PDB entry 6DZP | electron microscopy, 3.42 A resolution | chains A and O of the 34 polymer chains in the assembly

== Chain A ==
Molecule: 23S rRNA
Organism: Mycobacterium smegmatis str. MC2 155
Sequence (3119 nucleotides; row label = number of the first residue in the row):
     2 AAGUGUUUAAGGGCGCAUGGUGGAUGCCUUGGCACUGGGAGCCGAUGAAG
    52 GACGUAGGAGGCUGCGAUAAGCCUCGGGGAGCUGUCAACCGAGCGUUGAU
   102 CCGAGGAUGUCCGAAUGGGGAAACCCGGCACGAGUGAUGUCGUGUCACCA
   152 GGCGCUGAAUAUAUAGGCGUCUGGGGGGAACGCGGGGAAGUGAAACAUCU
   202 CAGUACCCGUAGGAAGAGAAAACAAAAUGUGAUUCCGUGAGUAGUGGCGA
   252 GCGAAAGCGGAGGAUGGCUAAACCGUAUGCAUGUGAUACCGGGUAGGGGU
   302 UGUGUGUGCGGGGUUGUGGGACCUAUCUUUCCGGCUCUACCUGGCUGGAG
   352 GGCAGUGAGAAAAUGUUGUGGUUAGCGGAAAUGGCUUGGGAUGGCCUGCC
   402 GUAGACGGUGAGAGCCCGGUACGUGAAAACCCGACGUCUGUCUUGAUGGU
   452 GUUCCCGAGUAGCAGCGGGCCCGUGGAAUCUGCUGUGAAUCUGCCGGGAC
   502 CACCCGGUAAGCCUGAAUACUUCCCAGUGACCGAUAGCGGAUUAGUACCG
   552 UGAGGGAAUGGUGAAAAGUACCCCGGGAGGGGAGUGAAAGAGUACCUGAA
   602 ACCGUGCGCUUACAAUCCGUCAGAGCCCUCGACGUGUCGUGGGGUGAUGG
   652 CGUGCCUUUUGAAGAAUGAGCCUGCGAGUCAGGGACAUGUCGCGAGGUUA
   702 ACCCGGGUGGGGUAGCCGCAGCGAAAGCGAGUCUGAAUAGGGCGUAUCCA
   752 CACAAGAGUGUGUGGUGUAGUGGUGUGUUCUGGACCCGAAGCGGAGUGAU
   802 CUACCCAUGGCCAGGGUGAAGCGCGGGUAAGACCGCGUGGAGGCCCGAAC
   852 CCACUUAGGUUGAAGACUGAGGGGAUGAGCUGUGGGUAGGGGUGAAAGGC
   902 CAAUCAAACUCCGUGAUAGCUGGUUCUCCCCGAAAUGCAUUUAGGUGCAG
   952 CGUCGCAUGUUUCUUGCCGGAGGUAGAGCUACUGGAUGGCCGAUGGGCCC
  1002 CACAGGGUUACUGACGUCAGCCAAACUCCGAAUGCCGGUAAGUCCAAGAG
  1052 UGCGGCAGUGAGACGGCGGGGGAUAAGCUCCGUGCGUCGAGAGGGAAACA
  1102 GCCCAGAUCGCCGGCUAAGGCCCCUAAGCGUGUGCUAAGUGGAAAAGGAU
  1152 GUGCAGUCGCGAAGACAACCAGGAGGUUGGCUUAGAAGCAGCCACCCUUG
  1202 AAAGAGUGCGUAAUAGCUCACUGGUCAAGUGAUUGUGCGCCGAUAAUGUA
  1252 GCGGGGCUCAAGCACACCGCCGAAGCCGCGGCAGCCAACGUGUUGGCUGG
  1302 GUAGGGGAGCGUCCUGCAUCCGGUGAAGCCGCCGAGUGAUCGAGUGGUGG
  1352 AGGGUGUGGGAGUGAGAAUGCAGGCAUGAGUAGCGAUUAGGCAAGUGAGA
  1402 ACCUUGCCCGCCGAAAGACCAAGGGUUCCUGGGCCAGGCCAGUCCGCCCA
  1452 GGGUGAGUCGGGACCUAAGGCGAGGCCGACAGGCGUAGUCGAUGGACAAC
  1502 GGGUUGAUAUUCCCGUACCCGUGUAUGUGCGUCCAUGAUGAAUCAGCGGU
  1552 ACUAACCAUCCAAAACCACCGUGACCGCACCUUUCGGGGUGUGGCGUUGG
  1602 UGGGGCUGCAUGGGACCUUCGUUGGUAGUAGUCAAGCGAUGGGGUGACGC
  1652 AGGAAGGUAGCCGUACCGGUCAGUGGUAAUACCGGGGUAAGCCUGUAGGG
  1702 AGUCAGAUAGGUAAAUCCGUCUGGCAUAUAUCCUGAGAGGUGAUGCAUAG
  1752 CCGAGUGAGGCGAAUUCGGUGAUCCUAUGCUGCCGAGAAAAGCCUCUAGC
  1802 GAGGACAUACACGGCCCGUACCCCAAACCAACACAGGUGGUCAGGUAGAG
  1852 AAUACUAAGGCGUACGAGUGAACUAUGGUUAAGGAACUCGGCAAAAUGCC
  1902 CCCGUAACUUCGGGAGAAGGGGGACCCACAUGGCGUGUAAGCCUUUACGG
  1952 CCCAAGCGUGAGUGGGUGGCACAAACCAGUGAGAAGCGACUGUUUACUAA
  2002 AAACACAGGUCCGUGCGAAGUCGCAAGACGAUGUAUACGGACUGACGCCU
  2052 GCCCGGUGCUGGAAGGUUAAGAGGACCCGUUAACUCCCUUUGGGGGUGAA
  2102 GCGGAGAAUUUAAGCCCCAGUAAACGGCGGUGGUAACUAUAACCAUCCUA
  2152 AGGUAGCGAAAUUCCUUGUCGGGUAAGUUCCGACCUGCACGAAUGGCGUA
  2202 ACGACUUCUCAACUGUCUCAACCAUAGACUCGGCGAAAUUGCACUACGAG
  2252 UAAAGAUGCUCGUUACGCGCGGCAGGACGAAAAGACCCCGGGACCUUCAC
  2302 UACAACUUGGUAUUGGUGCUCGAUACGGUUUGUGUAGGAUAGGUGGGAGA
  2352 CUGUGAAGCUCACACGCCAGUGUGGGUGGAGUCGUUGUUGAAAUACCACU
  2402 CUGAUCGUAUUGGGCCUCUAACCUCGGACCGUAUAUCCGGUUCAGGGACA
  2452 GUGCCUGGUGGGUAGUUUAACUGGGGCGGUUGCCUCCUAAAAUGUAACGG
  2502 AGGCGCCCAAAGGUUCCCUCAACCUGGACGGCAAUCAGGUGUUGAGUGUA
  2552 AGUGCACAAGGGAGCUUGACUGCGAGACGGACAUGUCGAGCAGGGACGAA
  2602 AGUCGGGACUAGUGAUCCGGCACCUCUGAGUGGAAGGGGUGUCGCUCAAC
  2652 GGAUAAAAGGUACCCCGGGGAUAACAGGCUGAUCUUCCCCAAGAGUCCAU
  2702 AUCGACGGGAUGGUUUGGCACCUCGAUGUCGGCUCGUCGCAUCCUGGGGC
  2752 UGGAGCAGGUCCCAAGGGUUGGGCUGUUCGCCCAUUAAAGCGGCACGCGA
  2802 GCUGGGUUUAGAACGUCGUGAGACAGUUCGGUCUCUAUCCGCCGCGCGCG
  2852 UCAGAAGCUUGAGGAAACCUGUCCCUAGUACGAGAGGACCGGGACGGACG
  2902 AACCUCUGGUAUACCAGUUGUCCCACCAGGGGCACGGCUGGAUAGCCACG
  2952 UUCGGACAGGAUAACCGCUGAAAGCAUCUAAGCGGGAAACCUCUUCCAAG
  3002 ACCAGGCUUCUCACCCUCUAGGAGGGAUAAGGCCCCCCGCAGACCACGGG
  3052 AUUGAUAGACCAGACCUGGAAGCCUAGUAAUAGGUGCAGGGAACUGGCAC
  3102 UAACCGGCCGAAAACUUAC

== Chain O ==
Name: 50S ribosomal protein L17
Organism: Mycobacterium smegmatis (strain ATCC 700084 / mc(2)155)
UniProt: A0QSL9 (RL17_MYCS2); residues 1-199 here = UniProt positions 1-199
Amino-acid sequence (199 residues; row label = number of the first residue in the row):
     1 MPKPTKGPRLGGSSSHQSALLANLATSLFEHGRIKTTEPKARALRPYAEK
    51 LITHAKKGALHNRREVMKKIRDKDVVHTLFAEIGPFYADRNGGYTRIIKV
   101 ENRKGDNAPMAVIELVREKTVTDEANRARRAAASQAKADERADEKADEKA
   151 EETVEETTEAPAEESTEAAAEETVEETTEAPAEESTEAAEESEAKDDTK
Unresolved in the structure: 1, 120-199

== Chain A / chain O interface ==
Contacting residue pairs (103):
  A1390(A) - His16(O)  hydrogen bond to the base
  A1390(A) - Ala19(O)  base contact
  G1391(A) - His16(O)  hydrogen bond to the sugar
  G1391(A) - Asn23(O)  base contact
  G1392(A) - Leu24(O)  sugar contact
  C1393(A) - Leu24(O)  sugar contact
  C1393(A) - Ser27(O)  sugar contact
  C1393(A) - Ile34(O)  sugar contact
  C1393(A) - Lys35(O)  phosphate contact
  C1393(A) - Thr36(O)  phosphate contact
  A1394(A) - His31(O)  sugar contact
  A1394(A) - Lys35(O)  hydrogen bond to the phosphate
  G1400(A) - Lys104(O)  sugar contact
  A1402(A) - Arg103(O)  hydrogen bond to the sugar
  A1402(A) - Lys104(O)  phosphate contact
  A1402(A) - Gly105(O)  base contact
  C1409(A) - Asn23(O)  hydrogen bond to the sugar
  C1410(A) - Arg71(O)  salt bridge to the phosphate
  A1442(A) - Lys104(O)  hydrogen bond to the sugar
  A1673(A) - Lys73(O)  hydrogen bond to the phosphate
  G1674(A) - Lys73(O)  salt bridge to the phosphate
  G1674(A) - Asp74(O)  hydrogen bond to the base
  G1674(A) - His77(O)  stacking on the base
  U1675(A) - Leu60(O)  base contact
  U1675(A) - Arg63(O)  hydrogen bond to the sugar
  U1675(A) - Arg64(O)  hydrogen bond to the base
  U1675(A) - Met67(O)  base contact
  G1676(A) - Leu60(O)  base contact
  G1676(A) - Arg64(O)  hydrogen bond to the base
  G1867(A) - Arg103(O)  sugar contact
  G1867(A) - Asp106(O)  hydrogen bond to the base
  A1868(A) - Thr37(O)  hydrogen bond to the sugar
  A1868(A) - Lys40(O)  phosphate contact
  A1868(A) - Arg103(O)  sugar contact
  A1868(A) - Asp106(O)  sugar contact
  A1868(A) - Ala108(O)  sugar contact
  G1869(A) - Leu10(O)  phosphate contact
  G1869(A) - Thr37(O)  phosphate contact
  G1869(A) - Pro39(O)  phosphate contact
  G1869(A) - Lys40(O)  salt bridge to the phosphate
  U1870(A) - Pro8(O)  base contact
  G1871(A) - Lys6(O)  hydrogen bond to the base
  G1871(A) - Gly7(O)  sugar contact
  A2225(A) - Gly7(O)  phosphate contact
  A2225(A) - Arg9(O)  salt bridge to the phosphate
  U2226(A) - Pro8(O)  phosphate contact
  U2226(A) - Arg9(O)  hydrogen bond to the phosphate
  U2226(A) - Gly12(O)  sugar contact
  C2232(A) - Asn107(O)  hydrogen bond to the sugar
  G2233(A) - Gly105(O)  hydrogen bond to the base
  G2233(A) - Asp106(O)  base contact
  G2233(A) - Asn107(O)  sugar contact
  U2913(A) - Ser14(O)  sugar contact
  A2914(A) - Pro2(O)  base contact
  A2914(A) - Pro4(O)  base contact
  A2914(A) - Thr5(O)  hydrogen bond to the base
  A2914(A) - Arg9(O)  salt bridge to the phosphate
  A2914(A) - Ser14(O)  phosphate contact
  A2914(A) - Gln17(O)  phosphate contact
  A2914(A) - Leu21(O)  base contact
  A2914(A) - Tyr47(O)  base contact
  C2925(A) - Lys73(O)  sugar contact
  A2926(A) - Lys73(O)  salt bridge to the phosphate
  A2929(A) - Arg64(O)  hydrogen bond to the base
  G2930(A) - Arg64(O)  sugar contact
  G2931(A) - Lys68(O)  sugar contact
  G2932(A) - Lys68(O)  sugar contact
  G2933(A) - Arg71(O)  sugar contact
  C2934(A) - Ser15(O)  phosphate contact
  C3038(A) - Arg42(O)  salt bridge to the phosphate
  C3039(A) - Arg42(O)  salt bridge to the phosphate
  G3040(A) - Lys3(O)  salt bridge to the phosphate
  C3041(A) - Lys6(O)  salt bridge to the phosphate
  G3043(A) - Lys6(O)  base contact
  G3059(A) - Lys3(O)  salt bridge to the phosphate
  G3059(A) - Gly93(O)  base contact
  A3060(A) - Glu49(O)  hydrogen bond to the sugar
  A3060(A) - Asn91(O)  base contact
  A3060(A) - Gly92(O)  base contact
  A3060(A) - Gly93(O)  sugar contact
  C3061(A) - Lys50(O)  phosphate contact
  C3061(A) - Thr53(O)  phosphate contact
  C3061(A) - Gly92(O)  sugar contact
  A3071(A) - His61(O)  base contact
  A3072(A) - His61(O)  sugar contact
  A3072(A) - Arg64(O)  sugar contact
  G3073(A) - Leu60(O)  sugar contact
  G3090(A) - His61(O)  hydrogen bond to the sugar
  G3091(A) - Glu65(O)  phosphate contact
  G3092(A) - His54(O)  salt bridge to the phosphate
  G3092(A) - Glu65(O)  phosphate contact
  A3093(A) - Pro2(O)  phosphate contact
  A3093(A) - Lys50(O)  salt bridge to the phosphate
  A3094(A) - Pro4(O)  base contact
  C3101(A) - Arg90(O)  hydrogen bond to the sugar
  C3101(A) - Gly92(O)  base contact
  C3101(A) - Gly93(O)  base contact
  U3102(A) - Arg45(O)  hydrogen bond to the base
  U3102(A) - Arg90(O)  sugar contact
  U3102(A) - Gly93(O)  sugar contact
  U3102(A) - Thr95(O)  hydrogen bond to the sugar
  U3102(A) - Arg96(O)  sugar contact
  A3103(A) - Arg96(O)  salt bridge to the phosphate
Other interface residues (no listed pair), chain A (56 interface residues in all): G1411, A2227, C3037, C3062
Other interface residues (no listed pair), chain O (62 interface residues in all): Leu20, Glu38, Ala43, Pro46, Lys57, Lys99

== In short ==
Chain A and chain O form an interface of 56 and 62 residues respectively; the contacts include 24 hydrogen
bonds, 14 salt bridges and 1 aromatic stacking contact. Polar pairs include A1390(A)-His16(O),
G1674(A)-Asp74(O) and U1675(A)-Arg64(O).
Chain A is 23S rRNA (Mycobacterium smegmatis str. MC2 155) and chain O is 50S ribosomal protein L17
(Mycobacterium smegmatis (strain ATCC 700084 / mc(2)155)); the structure, Cryo-EM Structure of Mycobacterium
smegmatis C(minus) 50S ribosomal subunit, was determined by electron microscopy (same publication as 6DZI and
6DZK).
